Entry 1HTO (X-ray diffraction, 2.40 A resolution); this record covers chains A and G of the 12 polymer chains in the assembly.

[Chain A (and G)]
Name: Glutamine synthetase
From: Mycobacterium tuberculosis
Notes: EC 6.3.1.2; chain G of this document is another copy of the same molecule, construct and numbering; everything in this record applies to it too
Reference sequence: Q10377 (GLN1_MYCTU); the construct lacks a stretch of the UniProt sequence and is renumbered around it, so the offset changes along the chain: 601-603 = UniProt 2-4; 1-167 = UniProt 5-171; 500-502 = UniProt 172-174; 168-286 = UniProt 175-293; 3 more segments
Sequence (477 residues; row label = number of the first residue in the row):
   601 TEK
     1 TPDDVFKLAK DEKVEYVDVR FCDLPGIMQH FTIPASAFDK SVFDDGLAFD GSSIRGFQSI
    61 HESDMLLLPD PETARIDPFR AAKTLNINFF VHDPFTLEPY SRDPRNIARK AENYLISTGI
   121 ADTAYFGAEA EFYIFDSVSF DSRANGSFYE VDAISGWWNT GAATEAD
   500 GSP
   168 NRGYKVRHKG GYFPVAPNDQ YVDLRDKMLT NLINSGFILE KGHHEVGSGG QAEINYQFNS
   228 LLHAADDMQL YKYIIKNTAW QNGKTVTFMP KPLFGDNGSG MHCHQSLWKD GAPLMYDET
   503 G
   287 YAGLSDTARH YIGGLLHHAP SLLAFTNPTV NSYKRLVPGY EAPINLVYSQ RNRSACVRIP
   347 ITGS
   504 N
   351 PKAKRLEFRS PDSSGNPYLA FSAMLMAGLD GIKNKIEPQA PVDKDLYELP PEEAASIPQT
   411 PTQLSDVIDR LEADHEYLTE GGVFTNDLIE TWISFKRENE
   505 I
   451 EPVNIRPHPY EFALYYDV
Ion coordination: Mn2+: H269, E357
Ligand contacts: adenosine monophosphate (AMP): Y125, F126, G127, A128, E129, G209, H210, N222, Y223, Q224, F225, H271, Q272, S273, W275, R344, K352, R355
Reported in the primary citation:
  - binding site for citric acid: E131, N264, G265, H269, R321, E327, R339, R359
  - conformationally variable residues (loop rearrangement, order/disorder transition, register shift): D50 to D64, L68 to R80, A153 to Y188, E212, F255 to G267, P324 to P329, P388 to P411
  - post-translational modification sites: Y397 (citing earlier work)

[Chain A / chain G interface]
Contacting residue pairs - 126 pairs, chain A then chain G:
  F135(A) with Y466(G)
  V138(A) with Y466(G), hydrophobic
  F140(A) with F462(G); A463(G), hydrophobic
  S142(A) with Y460(G)
  R143(A) with E150(G), salt bridge
  A144(A) with W157(G), hydrophobic; L260(G); F261(G), hydrogen bond (backbone-backbone)
  N145(A) with Y149(G); E150(G); V151(G), hydrogen bond (side chain-backbone); W158(G); L260(G)
  G146(A) with Y149(G)
  S147(A) with F148(G); Y149(G), hydrogen bond (backbone-backbone); P459(G)
  F148(A) with S147(G); F148(G), hydrophobic; P459(G)
  Y149(A) with N145(G); G146(G); S147(G), hydrogen bond (backbone-backbone); P457(G); P459(G), hydrophobic; F462(G), hydrophobic
  E150(A) with R143(G), salt bridge; N145(G)
  V151(A) with N145(G), hydrogen bond (backbone-side chain); F462(G), hydrophobic; Y466(G), hydrophobic
  W157(A) with A144(G), hydrophobic
  W158(A) with N145(G)
  K239(A) with V468(G), hydrogen bond (side chain-backbone)
  K243(A) with D467(G), hydrogen bond (side chain-backbone); V468(G), hydrogen bond (side chain-backbone)
  T252(A) with Y466(G), hydrogen bond
  V253(A) with Y466(G)
  T254(A) with Y466(G), hydrogen bond (side chain-backbone)
  F255(A) with V468(G)
  M256(A) with E461(G); F462(G), hydrophobic; Y465(G); Y466(G), hydrophobic; V468(G)
  K258(A) with P457(G)
  P259(A) with F462(G)
  L260(A) with A144(G); N145(G)
  F261(A) with A144(G), hydrogen bond (backbone-backbone); I455(G); R456(G); P457(G)
  T315(A) with Y465(G)
  V316(A) with E461(G); Y465(G), hydrogen bond (backbone-side chain)
  N317(A) with E461(G), hydrogen bond; Y465(G)
  K320(A) with N454(G), hydrogen bond (side chain-backbone); R456(G), hydrogen bond (side chain-backbone); E461(G), salt bridge
  S363(A) with V468(G)
  S364(A) with V468(G)
  Q413(A) with Q413(G); N454(G), hydrogen bond
  N449(A) with L464(G)
  E450(A) with L464(G); Y465(G), hydrogen bond
  P452(A) with Y460(G), hydrophobic
  V453(A) with H458(G); Y460(G), hydrophobic; L464(G), hydrophobic
  N454(A) with K320(G), hydrogen bond (backbone-side chain); Q413(G), hydrogen bond
  I455(A) with F261(G)
  R456(A) with F261(G); K320(G), hydrogen bond (backbone-side chain); H458(G); Y460(G)
  P457(A) with Y149(G); K258(G); F261(G); H458(G)
  H458(A) with V453(G); R456(G); P457(G); H458(G)
  P459(A) with S147(G); F148(G); Y149(G), hydrophobic; P459(G)
  Y460(A) with S142(G); P452(G), hydrophobic; R456(G)
  E461(A) with M256(G); V316(G); N317(G), hydrogen bond; K320(G), salt bridge
  F462(A) with F140(G); Y149(G), hydrophobic; V151(G), hydrophobic; M256(G), hydrophobic; P259(G)
  A463(A) with F140(G), hydrophobic
  L464(A) with N449(G); E450(G); V453(G), hydrophobic
  Y465(A) with M256(G); T315(G); V316(G), hydrogen bond (side chain-backbone); N317(G); E450(G), hydrogen bond
  Y466(A) with F135(G); V138(G); T252(G), hydrogen bond; V253(G); T254(G), hydrogen bond (backbone-side chain); M256(G), hydrophobic
  D467(A) with K243(G), hydrogen bond (backbone-side chain)
  V468(A) with K239(G), hydrogen bond (backbone-side chain); K243(G), hydrogen bond (backbone-side chain); F255(G); M256(G); S363(G); S364(G)
Also at the interface, not in a pair above, chain A (55 interface residues in all): I27, D152, V323
Also at the interface, not in a pair above, chain G (55 interface residues in all): I27, D152, V323

[Overview]
Chain A and chain G each contribute 55 residues to their interface, with 28 hydrogen bonds and 4 salt bridges.
Polar contacts include R143(A)-E150(G), K320(A)-E461(G) and N145(A)-V151(G). Bound to chain A: adenosine
monophosphate. The paper reports a binding site for citric acid at E131(A), N264(A) and G265(A) among others;
a modification site at Y397(A).
Both chains are Glutamine synthetase (Mycobacterium tuberculosis). Entry 1HTO (Crystallographic structure of a
relaxed glutamine synthetase from mycobacterium tuberculosis) was determined by X-ray diffraction (same
publication as 1HTQ).
